PDB entry 4YDY | X-ray diffraction, 2.00 A resolution | chains A and I

Chain A:
Molecule: Darpin 44C12V5
From: synthetic construct
Notes: antibody fragment or engineered binder
Sequence (169 residues; each row starts with the number of its first residue):
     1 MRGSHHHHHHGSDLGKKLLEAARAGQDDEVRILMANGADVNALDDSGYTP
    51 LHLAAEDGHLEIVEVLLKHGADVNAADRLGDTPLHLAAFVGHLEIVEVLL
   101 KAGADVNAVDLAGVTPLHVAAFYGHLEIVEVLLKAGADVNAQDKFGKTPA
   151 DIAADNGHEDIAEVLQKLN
Not modelled in the structure: 1-11, 169

Chain I:
Molecule: Interleukin-4
From: Homo sapiens
UniProt: P05112 (IL4_HUMAN); residues 1-129 here correspond to UniProt positions 25-153 (UniProt number = residue number + 24)
Sequence (130 residues; row label = number of the first residue in the row; numbering starts at 0):
     0 MHKCDITLQEIIKTLNSLTEQKTLCTELTVTDIFAASKNTTEKETFCRAA
    50 TVLRQFYSHHEKDTRCLGATAQQFHRHKQLIRFLKRLDRNLWGLAGLNSC
   100 PVKEANQSTLENFLERLKTIMREKYSKCSS
Not modelled in the structure: 0, 67-72
Disulfide bonds: C3-C127, C24-C65, C46-C99
Construct notes: initiating methionine (0)

Interface between chain A and chain I:
Residue-residue contacts (48):
  R23(A) - Q78(I)
  R23(A) - R81(I)
  D45(A) - E9(I)
  D45(A) - K12(I)  salt bridge
  S46(A) - E9(I)  hydrogen bond
  S46(A) - K12(I)  hydrogen bond
  Y48(A) - R85(I)
  Y48(A) - R88(I)  hydrogen bond
  L53(A) - R81(I)
  E56(A) - R88(I)  salt bridge
  R78(A) - I5(I)
  R78(A) - Q8(I)  hydrogen bond
  R78(A) - E9(I)  salt bridge
  L79(A) - I5(I)
  L79(A) - T6(I)
  L79(A) - E9(I)
  L79(A) - N89(I)
  D81(A) - W91(I)
  L86(A) - R88(I)
  F89(A) - Y56(I)
  F89(A) - K84(I)
  F89(A) - D87(I)
  F89(A) - R88(I)
  F89(A) - W91(I)  hydrophobic
  V90(A) - K84(I)
  D110(A) - W91(I)
  A112(A) - W91(I)
  A112(A) - G92(I)
  V114(A) - W91(I)  hydrophobic
  V114(A) - L96(I)  hydrophobic
  H118(A) - L96(I)
  V119(A) - W91(I)  hydrophobic
  F122(A) - R53(I)
  F122(A) - L96(I)
  F122(A) - N97(I)
  F122(A) - S98(I)
  Y123(A) - R53(I)
  Y123(A) - Y56(I)
  Y123(A) - D87(I)  hydrogen bond
  Y123(A) - W91(I)  hydrogen bond
  Y123(A) - L96(I)  hydrophobic
  K144(A) - G92(I)
  F145(A) - K42(I)
  F145(A) - W91(I)
  F145(A) - G92(I)
  F145(A) - G95(I)
  I152(A) - L96(I)
  N156(A) - S98(I)  hydrogen bond
Also at the interface, not in a pair above, chain A (25 interface residues in all): D44, L111
Also at the interface, not in a pair above, chain I (23 interface residues in all): L93, A94

Summary:
25 residues of chain A and 23 residues of chain I are in contact; the contacts include 7 hydrogen bonds and 3
salt bridges. Among the polar pairs are D45(A)-K12(I), E56(A)-R88(I) and R78(A)-E9(I).
Here chain A is Darpin 44C12V5 (synthetic construct) and chain I is Interleukin-4 (Homo sapiens). Entry 4YDY
(Crystal structure of darpin 44C12V5 in complex with human il-4) was determined by X-ray diffraction.
